PDB entry 7KEF | X-ray diffraction, 3.89 A resolution | chains B and C of the 13 polymer chains in the assembly

[Chain B]
Name: DNA-directed RNA polymerase II subunit RPB2
Source organism: Saccharomyces cerevisiae (strain ATCC 204508 / S288c)
Notes: EC 2.7.7.6
Reference sequence: P08518 (RPB2_YEAST); residues 1-1224 here = UniProt positions 1-1224
Amino-acid sequence (1224 residues; each row starts with the number of its first residue):
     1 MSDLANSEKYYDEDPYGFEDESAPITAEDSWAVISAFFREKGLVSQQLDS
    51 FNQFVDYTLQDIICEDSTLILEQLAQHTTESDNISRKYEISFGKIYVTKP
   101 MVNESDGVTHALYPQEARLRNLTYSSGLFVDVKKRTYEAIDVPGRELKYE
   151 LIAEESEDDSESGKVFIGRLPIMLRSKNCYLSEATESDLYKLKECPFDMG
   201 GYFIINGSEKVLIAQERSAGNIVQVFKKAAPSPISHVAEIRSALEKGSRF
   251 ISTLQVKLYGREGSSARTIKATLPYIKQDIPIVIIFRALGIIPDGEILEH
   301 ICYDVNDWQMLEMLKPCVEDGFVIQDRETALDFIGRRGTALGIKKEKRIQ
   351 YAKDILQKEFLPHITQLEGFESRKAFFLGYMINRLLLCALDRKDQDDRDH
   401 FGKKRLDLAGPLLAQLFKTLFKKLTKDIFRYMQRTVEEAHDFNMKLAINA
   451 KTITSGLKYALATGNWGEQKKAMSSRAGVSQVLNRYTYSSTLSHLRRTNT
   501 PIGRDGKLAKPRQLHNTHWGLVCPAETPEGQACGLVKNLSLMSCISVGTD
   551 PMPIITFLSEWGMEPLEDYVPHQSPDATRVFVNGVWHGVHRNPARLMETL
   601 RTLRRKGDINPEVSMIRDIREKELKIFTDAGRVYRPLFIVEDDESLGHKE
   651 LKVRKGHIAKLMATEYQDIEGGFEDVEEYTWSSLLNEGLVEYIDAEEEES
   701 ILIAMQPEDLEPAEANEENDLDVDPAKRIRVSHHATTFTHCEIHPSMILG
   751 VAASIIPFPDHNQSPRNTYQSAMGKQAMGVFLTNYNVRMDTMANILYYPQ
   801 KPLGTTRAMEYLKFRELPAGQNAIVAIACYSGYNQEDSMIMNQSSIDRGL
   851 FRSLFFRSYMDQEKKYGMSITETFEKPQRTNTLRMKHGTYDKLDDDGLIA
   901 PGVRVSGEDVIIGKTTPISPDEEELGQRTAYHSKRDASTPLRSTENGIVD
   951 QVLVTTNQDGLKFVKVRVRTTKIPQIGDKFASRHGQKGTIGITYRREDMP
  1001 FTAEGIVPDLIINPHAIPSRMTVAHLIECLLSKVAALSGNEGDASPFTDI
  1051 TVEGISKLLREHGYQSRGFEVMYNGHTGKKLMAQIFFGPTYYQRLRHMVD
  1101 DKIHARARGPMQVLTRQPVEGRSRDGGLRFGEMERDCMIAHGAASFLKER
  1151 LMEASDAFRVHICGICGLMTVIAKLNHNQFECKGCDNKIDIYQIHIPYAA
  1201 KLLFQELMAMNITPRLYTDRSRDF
Unresolved in the structure: 1-19, 71-89, 135-163, 336-344, 438-445, 503-508, 669-677, 716-721, 920-932
Ion coordination: Zn2+: C1163, C1166, C1182, C1185
Residues lining bound ligands: WC4 ((1S)-1,4-anhydro-1-(3-methoxynaphthalen-2-yl)-5-O-phosphono-D-ribitol): E529, R766, Y769, R1020
What the authors report for this chain:
  - binding site for WC4: R766, Y769, R1020

[Chain C]
Name: DNA-directed RNA polymerase II subunit RPB3
Source organism: Saccharomyces cerevisiae (strain ATCC 204508 / S288c)
Reference sequence: P16370 (RPB3_YEAST); numbering as in UniProt (aligned over 1-318)
Amino-acid sequence (318 residues; numbered 1 to 318; the number before each row is that of its first residue):
     1 MSEEGPQVKIREASKDNVDFILSNVDLAMANSLRRVMIAEIPTLAIDSVE
    51 VETNTTVLADEFIAHRLGLIPLQSMDIEQLEYSRDCFCEDHCDKCSVVLT
   101 LQAFGESESTTNVYSKDLVIVSNLMGRNIGHPIIQDKEGNGVLICKLRKG
   151 QELKLTCVAKKGIAKEHAKWGPAAAIEFEYDPWNKLKHTDYWYEQDSAKE
   201 WPQSKNCEYEDPPNEGDPFDYKAQADTFYMNVESVGSIPVDQVVVRGIDT
   251 LQKKVASILLALTQMDQDKVNFASGDNNTASNMLGSNEDVMMTGAEQDPY
   301 SNASQMGNTGSGGYDNAW
Unresolved in the structure: 1-2, 269-318
UniProt features mapped onto this chain:
  - binding site (Zn(2+)): C86, C88, C92, C95
  - modified residue: S2 (N-acetylserine)
Ion coordination: Zn2+: C86, C88, C95

[Chain B / chain C interface]
Pairs across the interface (59):
  Y785(B) - V57(C)
  N786(B) - V57(C)
  Y797(B) - E61(C)
  Y797(B) - F62(C)  hydrogen bond (side chain-backbone)
  Y798(B) - F62(C)
  Y798(B) - H65(C)  hydrogen bond
  Y798(B) - R66(C)  hydrogen bond
  D847(B) - H167(C)  hydrogen bond (backbone-side chain)
  R848(B) - H65(C)
  R848(B) - L69(C)
  R848(B) - A174(C)
  G849(B) - H65(C)
  R852(B) - H65(C)  hydrogen bond
  I948(B) - E61(C)
  R969(B) - A59(C)
  R969(B) - D60(C)  salt bridge
  R969(B) - E61(C)
  T970(B) - E61(C)
  T971(B) - E61(C)  hydrogen bond (backbone-side chain)
  R995(B) - K165(C)
  R996(B) - I38(C)
  R996(B) - A174(C)
  E997(B) - R34(C)
  E997(B) - R35(C)  salt bridge
  E997(B) - A39(C)
  D998(B) - R35(C)  salt bridge
  F1001(B) - R34(C)
  F1001(B) - F178(C)  hydrophobic
  A1003(B) - E177(C)
  A1003(B) - F178(C)  hydrogen bond (backbone-backbone)
  G1005(B) - I176(C)
  R1060(B) - P202(C)
  Q1065(B) - W201(C)
  R1067(B) - E194(C)  salt bridge
  Y1073(B) - F178(C)  hydrogen bond (side chain-backbone)
  Y1073(B) - E179(C)
  Y1073(B) - Y180(C)  hydrophobic
  N1074(B) - N31(C)
  G1075(B) - N31(C)  hydrogen bond (backbone-side chain)
  G1075(B) - R34(C)
  G1075(B) - R35(C)  hydrogen bond (backbone-side chain)
  H1076(B) - N31(C)
  H1076(B) - R35(C)  hydrogen bond (backbone-side chain)
  T1077(B) - N31(C)
  G1078(B) - N31(C)
  G1078(B) - Y180(C)
  K1079(B) - H188(C)
  K1080(B) - Y180(C)
  K1080(B) - D181(C)
  K1080(B) - H188(C)
  L1081(B) - T189(C)  hydrogen bond (backbone-side chain)
  M1082(B) - H188(C)
  M1082(B) - T189(C)  hydrogen bond (backbone-side chain)
  M1082(B) - D190(C)  hydrogen bond (backbone-backbone)
  Q1084(B) - T189(C)  hydrogen bond
  Q1084(B) - D190(C)  hydrogen bond (side chain-backbone)
  Q1084(B) - Y191(C)
  Q1084(B) - W192(C)  hydrogen bond (side chain-backbone)
  Q1084(B) - W201(C)
Also at the interface, not in a pair above, chain B (42 interface residues in all): S844, R904, T1002, E1004, G1063, Y1064, F1069, V1071, A1083
Also at the interface, not in a pair above, chain C (36 interface residues in all): L27, A28, A168, N184, K199, E200

[In short]
42 residues of chain B face 36 of chain C across their interface, with 17 hydrogen bonds and 4 salt bridges.
Polar pairs include R969(B)-D60(C), E997(B)-R35(C) and D998(B)-R35(C). Bound to chain B: compound WC4. UniProt
lists 4 Zn2+-binding residues on chain C. From the paper: a binding site for WC4 at R766(B), Y769(B) and
R1020(B).
Chain B is DNA-directed RNA polymerase II subunit RPB2 and chain C is DNA-directed RNA polymerase II subunit
RPB3, both from Saccharomyces cerevisiae (strain ATCC 204508 / S288c); the structure, RNA polymerase II
elongation complex with unnatural base dTPT3, rNaM in swing state, was determined by X-ray diffraction,
deposited together with 7KED and 7KEE.
